PDB entry 5FVE | X-ray diffraction, 2.07 A resolution | chain A

Chain A:
Molecule: DNA polymerase III subunit beta
Source organism: Helicobacter pylori
Notes: EC 2.7.7.7
Reference sequence: O25242 (DPO3B_HELPY); residues 1-374 here = UniProt positions 1-374
Amino-acid sequence (374 residues; numbered 1 to 374; the number before each row is that of its first residue):
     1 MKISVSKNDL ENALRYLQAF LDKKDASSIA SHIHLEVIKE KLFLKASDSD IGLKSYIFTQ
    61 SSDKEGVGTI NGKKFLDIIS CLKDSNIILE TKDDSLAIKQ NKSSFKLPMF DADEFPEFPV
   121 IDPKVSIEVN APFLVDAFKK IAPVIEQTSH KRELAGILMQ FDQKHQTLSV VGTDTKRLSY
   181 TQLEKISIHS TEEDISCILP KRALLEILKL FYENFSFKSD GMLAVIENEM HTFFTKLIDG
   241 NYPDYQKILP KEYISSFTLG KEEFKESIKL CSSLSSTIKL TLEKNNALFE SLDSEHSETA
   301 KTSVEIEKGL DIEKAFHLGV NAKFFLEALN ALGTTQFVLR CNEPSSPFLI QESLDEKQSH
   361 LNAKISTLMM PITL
Disordered / not traced: 355-361
Small-molecule neighbours: 3,4-difluorobenzamide (2HO): Thr173, Thr175, Lys176, Arg177, Leu178, Ile248, Pro347, Leu368, Met369, Met370
From the paper describing this entry:
  - binding site for 3,4-difluorobenzamide: Thr175, Ile248
  - conformationally variable residues (side-chain flip): Thr175, Lys176, Ile248, Met370

Overview:
Bound to chain A: 3,4-difluorobenzamide. From the paper: a binding site for 3,4-difluorobenzamide at Thr175
and Ile248; conformational variability at Thr175, Lys176 and Ile248 among others.
Chain A is DNA polymerase III subunit beta (Helicobacter pylori); the structure, Crystal Structure of
Helicobacter pylori beta clamp in complex with 3, 4-Difluorobenzamide, was determined by X-ray diffraction
(same publication as 5FXT and 5G4Q).
